7ODJ - chain AAA; structure by X-ray diffraction, 1.30 A resolution.

== Chain AAA ==
Protein: Man5A
Organism: Cellvibrio mixtus
Reference sequence: Q6QT42 (Q6QT42_9GAMM); residues 2-432 here correspond to UniProt positions 26-456 (UniProt number = residue number + 24)
Sequence (440 residues; numbered 1 to 440; the number before each row is that of its first residue):
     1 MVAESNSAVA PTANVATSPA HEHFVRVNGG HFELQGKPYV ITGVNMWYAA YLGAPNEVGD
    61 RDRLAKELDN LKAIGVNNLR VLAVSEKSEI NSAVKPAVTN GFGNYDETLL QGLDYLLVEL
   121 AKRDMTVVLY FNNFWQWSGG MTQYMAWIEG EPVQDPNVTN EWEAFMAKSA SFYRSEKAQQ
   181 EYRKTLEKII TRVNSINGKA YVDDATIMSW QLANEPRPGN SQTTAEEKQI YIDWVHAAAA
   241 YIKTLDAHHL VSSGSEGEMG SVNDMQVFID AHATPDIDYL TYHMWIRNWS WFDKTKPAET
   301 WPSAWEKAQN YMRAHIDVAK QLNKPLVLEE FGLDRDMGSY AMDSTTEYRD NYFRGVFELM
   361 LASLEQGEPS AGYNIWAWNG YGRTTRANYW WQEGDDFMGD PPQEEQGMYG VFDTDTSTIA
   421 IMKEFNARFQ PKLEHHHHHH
Not modelled in the structure: 1-22, 432-440
Construct notes: initiating methionine (1); expression tag (433-440)
Covalent attachments: N-alkyl mannocyclophellitol aziridine (VEE) linked to E330
Ligand contacts: N-alkyl mannocyclophellitol aziridine (VEE; (1R,2S,3R,4S,5R,6R)-5-(8-azidooctylamino)-6-(hydroxymethyl)cyclohexane-1,2,3,4-tetrol): W135, W137, W162, M166, N214, E215, R217, E256, W285, N288, W289, W376, P401, Q403, E404, Y409
From the paper describing this entry:
  - catalytic residues: E215, E330
  - binding site for N-alkyl mannocyclophellitol aziridine: W135, E215, W285, N288, W289, E330

== Overview ==
N-alkyl mannocyclophellitol aziridine is covalently linked to E330. From the paper: catalytic residues E215
and E330; a binding site for N-alkyl mannocyclophellitol aziridine at W135, E215 and W285 among others.
Chain AAA is Man5A (Cellvibrio mixtus); the structure, Exo-mannosidase from Cellvibrio mixtus bound to N-alkyl
mannocyclophellitol aziridine, was determined by X-ray diffraction (same publication as 7OP6, 7OMI, 7OMS and
7OP7).
